PDB entry 6Y6D | X-ray diffraction, 2.20 A resolution | chains D and E of the 6 polymer chains in the assembly

Chain D:
Name: Tubulin beta-2B chain
Organism: Bos taurus
UniProtKB: Q6B856 (TBB2B_BOVIN); the author numbering skips numbers that UniProt does not, so the offset changes along the chain: 1-42 = UniProt 1-42; 45-360 = UniProt 43-358; 369-455 = UniProt 359-445
Sequence (445 residues; numbered 1 to 455; 10 numbers in that range are skipped by the numbering (no residue carries them; nothing is unmodelled there); the number before each row is that of its first residue):
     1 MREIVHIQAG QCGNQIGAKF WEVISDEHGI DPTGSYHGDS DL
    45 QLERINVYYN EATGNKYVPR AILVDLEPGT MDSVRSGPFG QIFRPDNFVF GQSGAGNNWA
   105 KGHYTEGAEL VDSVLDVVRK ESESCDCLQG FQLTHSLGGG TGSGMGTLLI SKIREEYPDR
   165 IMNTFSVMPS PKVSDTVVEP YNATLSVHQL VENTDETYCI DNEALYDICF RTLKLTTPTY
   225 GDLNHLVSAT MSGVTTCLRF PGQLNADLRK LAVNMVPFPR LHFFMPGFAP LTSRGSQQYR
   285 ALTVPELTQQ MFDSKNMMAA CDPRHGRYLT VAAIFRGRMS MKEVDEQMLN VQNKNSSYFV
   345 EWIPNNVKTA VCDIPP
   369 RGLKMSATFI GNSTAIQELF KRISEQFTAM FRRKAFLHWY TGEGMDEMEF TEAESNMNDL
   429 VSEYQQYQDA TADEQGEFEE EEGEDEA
Not modelled in the structure: 276-285, 442-455
Ion coordination: Mg2+: Q11, D179 (together with GDP)
Residues lining bound ligands:
  - GDP (guanosine-5'-diphosphate): G10, Q11, C12, Q15, I16, D69, A99, N101, S140, G142, G143, G144, T145, G146, V171, P173, V177, D179, E183, N206, L209, Y224, L227, N228, V231
  - OBQ ((3S)-7-azanyl-6-methoxy-3-[(5R)-4-methoxy-6-methyl-7,8-dihydro-5H-[1,3]dioxolo[4,5-g]isoquinolin-5-yl]-3H-2-benzofuran-1-one): Y202, V238, C241, L242, L248, A250, D251, K254, L255, N258, M259, T314, V315, A316, I318, N350, K352, A354, I378
UniProt features mapped onto this chain:
  - motif: M1 to I4 (MREI motif)
  - binding site (GTP): Q11, E71, S140, G144, T145, G146, N206, N228
  - binding site (Mg(2+)): E71
  - modified residue: S40 (Phosphoserine), T57 (Phosphothreonine), K60 (N6-acetyllysine), S174 (Phosphoserine), T287 (Phosphothreonine), T292 (Phosphothreonine), R320 (Omega-N-methylarginine), E448 (5-glutamyl polyglutamate)
  - cross-link (Glycyl lysine isopeptide (Lys-Gly)): K60 (interchain with G-Cter in ubiquitin), K326 (interchain with G-Cter in ubiquitin)
Reported in the primary citation:
  - binding site for OBQ: Y202, G237, V238, C241, L242, A250, K254, L255, N258, K352

Chain E:
Name: Stathmin-4
Organism: Rattus norvegicus
UniProtKB: P63043 (STMN4_RAT); residues 5-145 here correspond to UniProt positions 49-189 (UniProt number = residue number + 44)
Sequence (143 residues; row label = number of the first residue in the row):
     3 MADMEVIELN KCTSGQSFEV ILKPPSFDGV PEFNASLPRR RDPSLEEIQK KLEAAEERRK
    63 YQEAELLKHL AEKREHEREV IQKAIEENNN FIKMAKEKLA QKMESNKENR EAHLAAMLER
   123 LQEKDKHAEE VRKNKELKEE ASR
Not modelled in the structure: 3-5, 28-43, 144-145
Sequence notes: expression tag (3-4)
UniProt features mapped onto this chain:
  - modified residue: S46 (Phosphoserine)

Chain D / chain E interface:
Residue-residue contacts (26; chain D residue first):
  Y108(D) with H129(E), hydrogen bond; A130(E), hydrophobic; V133(E), hydrophobic; R134(E), hydrogen bond (backbone-side chain)
  T109(D) with K137(E)
  A112(D) with R134(E)
  S155(D) with L123(E); K126(E)
  K156(D) with D127(E), salt bridge
  R158(D) with L123(E)
  E159(D) with L120(E); L123(E); D127(E)
  P162(D) with M119(E)
  Q193(D) with K126(E), hydrogen bond
  N197(D) with L123(E); K126(E)
  T409(D) with K140(E)
  G410(D) with K137(E); K140(E)
  E411(D) with V133(E); K137(E), salt bridge
  G412(D) with V133(E); N136(E)
  M413(D) with V133(E)
  E417(D) with H129(E), salt bridge
Interface residues without a listed pair, chain D (17 interface residues in all): D163
Interface residues without a listed pair, chain E (15 interface residues in all): R112, L116, Q124

Overview:
Chain D and chain E form an interface of 17 and 15 residues respectively; the contacts include 3 hydrogen
bonds and 3 salt bridges. Among the polar pairs are K156(D)-D127(E), E411(D)-K137(E) and E417(D)-H129(E).
Bound to chain D: GDP and compound OBQ. The paper reports a binding site for OBQ at Y202(D), G237(D) and
V238(D) among others.
Here chain D is Tubulin beta-2B chain (Bos taurus) and chain E is Stathmin-4 (Rattus norvegicus). Entry 6Y6D
(Tubulin-7-Aminonoscapine complex) was determined by X-ray diffraction.
